PDB entry 9EYY | electron microscopy, 3.30 A resolution | chains A and C of the 3 polymer chains in the assembly

[Chain A]
Name: Capsid protein VP1
Source organism: Human poliovirus 1 Mahoney
Reference sequence: P03300 (POLG_POL1M); residues 1-302 here correspond to UniProt positions 580-881 (UniProt number = residue number + 579)
Amino-acid sequence (302 residues; each row starts with the number of its first residue):
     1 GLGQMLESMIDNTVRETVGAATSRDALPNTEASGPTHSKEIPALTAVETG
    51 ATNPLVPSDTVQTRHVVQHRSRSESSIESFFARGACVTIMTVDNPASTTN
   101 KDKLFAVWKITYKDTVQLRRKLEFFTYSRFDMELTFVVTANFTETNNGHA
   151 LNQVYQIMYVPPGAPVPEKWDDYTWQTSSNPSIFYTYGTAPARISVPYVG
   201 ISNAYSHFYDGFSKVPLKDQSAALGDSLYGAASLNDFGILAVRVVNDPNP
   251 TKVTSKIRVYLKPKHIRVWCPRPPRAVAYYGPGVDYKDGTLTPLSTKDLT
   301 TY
Not modelled in the structure: 1-24
Construct notes: engineered mutation Pro248 (His827 in P03300)
Swiss-Prot annotation at these positions:
  - region: Gly1 to Ala21 (Amphipathic alpha-helix)
  - site: Tyr302 (Cleavage)

[Chain C]
Name: Capsid protein VP3
Source organism: Human poliovirus 1 Mahoney
Reference sequence: P03300 (POLG_POL1M); residues 1-238 here correspond to UniProt positions 342-579 (UniProt number = residue number + 341)
Amino-acid sequence (238 residues; row label = number of the first residue in the row):
     1 GLPVMNTPGSNQYLTADNFQSPCALPEFDVTPPIDIPGEVKNMMELAEID
    51 TMIPFDLSATKKNTMEMYRVRLSDKPHTDDPILCLSLSPASDPRLSHTML
   101 GEILNYYTHWAGSLKFTFMFCGSMMATGKLLVSYAPPGADPPKKRKEAML
   151 GTHVIWDIGLQSSCTMVVPWISNTTYRLTIDDSFTEGGYISVFYQTRIVV
   201 PLSTPREMDILGFVSACNDFSVRLLRDTTHIEQKALAQ
Not modelled in the structure: 236-238
Construct notes: engineered mutation Met119 (Leu460 in P03300), Leu178 (Gln519 in P03300); variant Ser123 (Phe464 in P03300)
Swiss-Prot annotation at these positions:
  - site: Gln238 (Cleavage)

[Interface between chain A and chain C]
Contacting residue pairs - 162 pairs, chain A then chain C:
  Leu27(A) with Asn218(C); Asp219(C); Phe220(C); Ser221(C)
  Pro28(A) with Asn218(C)
  Ala43(A) with Thr165(C), hydrogen bond (backbone-backbone)
  Leu44(A) with Ser163(C)
  Thr45(A) with Gln161(C); Ser163(C), hydrogen bond (backbone-backbone); Thr165(C)
  Ala46(A) with Gln161(C); Ser163(C)
  Val47(A) with Thr117(C); Ser163(C), hydrogen bond (backbone-side chain)
  Glu48(A) with Met119(C); Ser162(C), hydrogen bond
  Thr52(A) with Glu48(C); Asp50(C)
  Asn53(A) with Lys115(C), hydrogen bond (backbone-side chain); Thr165(C), hydrogen bond
  Pro54(A) with Lys115(C)
  Leu55(A) with Lys115(C), hydrogen bond (backbone-side chain); Thr165(C); Val167(C), hydrophobic; Cys217(C)
  Val56(A) with Val167(C); Cys217(C), hydrophobic; Asn218(C)
  Pro57(A) with Ser113(C); Val167(C); Cys217(C)
  Thr60(A) with Val167(C)
  Arg70(A) with Ala111(C), hydrogen bond (side chain-backbone); Tyr176(C); Asp219(C), hydrogen bond (side chain-backbone); Ser221(C), hydrogen bond
  Arg72(A) with Asn42(C), hydrogen bond (backbone-side chain); Met44(C); Glu48(C), salt bridge; Cys217(C), hydrogen bond (side chain-backbone); Asn218(C); Phe220(C), hydrogen bond (side chain-backbone)
  Glu74(A) with Tyr107(C); Arg223(C); Leu224(C); Leu225(C)
  Ser75(A) with Asn42(C), hydrogen bond; Met43(C), hydrogen bond (backbone-backbone); Met44(C); Tyr107(C); Val222(C)
  Ser76(A) with Asn42(C)
  Ile77(A) with Val40(C); Lys41(C); Asn42(C)
  Phe80(A) with Met43(C), hydrophobic; Tyr106(C), hydrophobic; Tyr107(C); Leu225(C), hydrophobic
  Arg83(A) with Thr15(C); Leu225(C)
  Gly84(A) with Thr15(C), hydrogen bond (backbone-backbone)
  Asp114(A) with Gln233(C), hydrogen bond (backbone-side chain)
  Thr115(A) with Gln233(C)
  Val116(A) with Gln233(C)
  Gln117(A) with Asp227(C)
  Arg120(A) with Glu102(C), salt bridge; Tyr106(C), hydrogen bond; His230(C); Ile231(C)
  Lys121(A) with Tyr106(C); Leu225(C)
  Phe124(A) with Ile103(C), hydrophobic; Tyr106(C), hydrophobic
  Phe125(A) with Val40(C), hydrophobic; Met43(C), hydrophobic; Leu46(C), hydrophobic
  Arg129(A) with Val30(C); Thr31(C), hydrogen bond (side chain-backbone); Pro32(C); Pro33(C)
  Glu133(A) with Phe19(C)
  Thr135(A) with Tyr13(C)
  Val137(A) with Tyr13(C), hydrophobic
  Pro181(A) with Ala24(C)
  Ala190(A) with Asn11(C)
  Pro191(A) with Tyr13(C), hydrophobic
  Arg193(A) with Tyr13(C); Asp17(C), salt bridge; Phe19(C); Ser21(C)
  Ile194(A) with Ser21(C); Pro22(C); Ala24(C), hydrophobic
  Ser195(A) with Ser21(C), hydrogen bond; Pro22(C), hydrogen bond (backbone-backbone); Cys23(C); Ala24(C), hydrogen bond (backbone-backbone)
  Val196(A) with Leu25(C), hydrophobic
  Pro197(A) with Cys23(C); Phe28(C), hydrophobic
  Tyr198(A) with Phe28(C); Val30(C)
  Val199(A) with Leu25(C), hydrophobic; Phe28(C), hydrophobic
  Gly200(A) with Thr31(C), hydrogen bond (backbone-side chain)
  Ile201(A) with Thr31(C)
  Ser202(A) with Thr31(C)
  Asn203(A) with Thr31(C); Pro32(C); Ile34(C)
  Ala204(A) with Ile36(C), hydrophobic
  Tyr260(A) with Tyr13(C)
  Lys262(A) with Asp17(C), hydrogen bond (side chain-backbone); Asn18(C), hydrogen bond
  Arg267(A) with Pro33(C); Glu39(C), salt bridge
  Val268(A) with Glu39(C); Val40(C), hydrogen bond (backbone-backbone)
  Trp269(A) with Ile36(C); Gly38(C); Glu39(C)
  Cys270(A) with Pro37(C), hydrogen bond (side chain-backbone); Gly38(C), hydrogen bond (backbone-backbone)
  Pro271(A) with Val40(C); Leu46(C), hydrophobic
  Arg272(A) with Met99(C)
  Pro274(A) with Met99(C); Glu102(C)
  Tyr279(A) with Ile231(C), hydrophobic
  Lys287(A) with Lys234(C)
  Thr292(A) with Asn63(C)
  Pro293(A) with Asn63(C)
  Leu294(A) with Leu57(C), hydrophobic; Lys62(C); Asn63(C), hydrogen bond (backbone-side chain); Met67(C), hydrophobic; His97(C)
  Ser295(A) with Leu57(C); Lys62(C)
  Thr296(A) with Leu57(C); Lys62(C)
  Lys297(A) with Leu57(C), hydrogen bond (backbone-backbone); Ser58(C); Pro93(C); Arg94(C)
  Asp298(A) with Arg94(C)
  Leu299(A) with Asp56(C); Ile82(C); Leu83(C), hydrophobic; Cys84(C); Arg94(C), hydrogen bond (backbone-side chain)
  Thr300(A) with Pro81(C); Ile82(C)
  Thr301(A) with Arg94(C), hydrogen bond (backbone-side chain)
  Tyr302(A) with Cys84(C), hydrogen bond; Pro141(C), hydrophobic; Pro142(C), hydrogen bond (side chain-backbone); Lys143(C); Tyr189(C), hydrophobic; Ile190(C); Ser191(C)
Other interface residues (no listed pair), chain A (86 interface residues in all): Thr30, Val61, Ser71, Ser79, Ala82, Tyr127, Lys264, Arg275, Ala276, Val277, Ala278, Thr290, Leu291
Other interface residues (no listed pair), chain C (98 interface residues in all): Leu14, Ala16, Ile49, Pro54, Phe55, Ala59, Val70, Leu85, Ser86, Asp92, Gly112, Thr152, Asp157, Cys164, Pro169, Thr175, Phe213, Ser215, Thr228, Glu232

[Overview]
Chain A and chain C form an interface of 86 and 98 residues respectively, with 34 hydrogen bonds and 4 salt
bridges. Polar contacts include Arg72(A)-Glu48(C), Arg120(A)-Glu102(C) and Arg193(A)-Asp17(C).
Here chain A is Capsid protein VP1 and chain C is Capsid protein VP3, both from Human poliovirus 1 Mahoney.
Entry 9EYY (Poliovirus type 1 (strain Mahoney) native conformation stabilised virus-like particle (PV1 SC6b)
from a yeast expression ...) was determined by electron microscopy (same publication as 9EZ0, 9F0K, 9F3Q, 9F59
and 9F5P).
